Entry 8DDV (electron microscopy, 3.20 A resolution); this record covers chains A and E of the 8 polymer chains in the assembly.

== Chain A ==
Name: Transient receptor potential cation channel, subfamily M, member 3
From: Mus musculus
UniProtKB: Q5F4S7 (Q5F4S7_MOUSE); residues 2-1371 here = UniProt positions 2-1371
Chain sequence (1370 residues; numbered 2 to 1371; the number before each row is that of its first residue):
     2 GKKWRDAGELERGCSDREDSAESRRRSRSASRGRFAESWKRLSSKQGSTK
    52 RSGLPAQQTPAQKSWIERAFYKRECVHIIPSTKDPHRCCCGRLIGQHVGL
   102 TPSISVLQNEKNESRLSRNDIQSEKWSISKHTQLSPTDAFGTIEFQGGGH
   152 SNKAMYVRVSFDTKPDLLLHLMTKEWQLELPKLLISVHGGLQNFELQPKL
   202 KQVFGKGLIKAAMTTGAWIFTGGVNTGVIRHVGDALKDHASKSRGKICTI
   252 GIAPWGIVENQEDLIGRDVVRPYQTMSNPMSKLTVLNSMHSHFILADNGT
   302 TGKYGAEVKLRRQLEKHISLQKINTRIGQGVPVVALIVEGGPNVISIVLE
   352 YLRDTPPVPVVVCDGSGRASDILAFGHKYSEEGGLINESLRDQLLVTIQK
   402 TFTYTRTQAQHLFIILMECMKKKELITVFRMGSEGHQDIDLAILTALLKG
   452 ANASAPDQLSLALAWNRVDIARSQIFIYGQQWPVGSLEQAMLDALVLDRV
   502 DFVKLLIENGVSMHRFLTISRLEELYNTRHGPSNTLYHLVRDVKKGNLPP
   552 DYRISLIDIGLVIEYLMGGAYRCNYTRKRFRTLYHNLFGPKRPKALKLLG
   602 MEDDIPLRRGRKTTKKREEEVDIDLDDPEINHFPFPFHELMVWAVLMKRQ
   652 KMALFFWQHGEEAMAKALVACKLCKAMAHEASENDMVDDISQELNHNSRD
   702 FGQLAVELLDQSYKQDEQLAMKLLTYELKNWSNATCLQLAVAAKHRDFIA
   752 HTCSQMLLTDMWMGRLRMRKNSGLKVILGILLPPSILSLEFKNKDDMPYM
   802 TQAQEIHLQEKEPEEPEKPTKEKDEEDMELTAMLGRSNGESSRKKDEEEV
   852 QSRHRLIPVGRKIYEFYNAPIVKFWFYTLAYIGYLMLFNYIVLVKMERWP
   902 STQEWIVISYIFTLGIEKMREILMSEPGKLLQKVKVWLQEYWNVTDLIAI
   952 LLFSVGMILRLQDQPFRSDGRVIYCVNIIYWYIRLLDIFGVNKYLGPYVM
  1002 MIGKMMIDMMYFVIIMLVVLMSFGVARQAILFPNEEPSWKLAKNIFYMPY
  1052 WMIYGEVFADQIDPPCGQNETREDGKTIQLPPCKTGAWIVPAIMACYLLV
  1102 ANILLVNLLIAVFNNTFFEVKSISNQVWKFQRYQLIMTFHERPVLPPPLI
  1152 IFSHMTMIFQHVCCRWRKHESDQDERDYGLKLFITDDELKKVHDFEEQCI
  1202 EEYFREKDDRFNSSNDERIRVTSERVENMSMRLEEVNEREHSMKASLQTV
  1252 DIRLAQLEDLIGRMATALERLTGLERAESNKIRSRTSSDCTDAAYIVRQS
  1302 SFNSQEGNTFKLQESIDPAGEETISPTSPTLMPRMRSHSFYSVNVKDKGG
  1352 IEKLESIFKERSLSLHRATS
Unresolved in the structure: 2-128, 383-396, 589-631, 795-860, 1068-1079, 1165-1176, 1244-1371
Small-molecule neighbours:
  - 1,2-diacyl-glycerol-3-sn-phosphate (3PH), molecule 1: E941, Y942, W943, T946, I949, A950, L953, V977, I980, Y981, I984, L987, V1000, I1003, G1004, M1007, Q1132
  - 1,2-diacyl-glycerol-3-sn-phosphate (3PH), molecule 2: S1023, F1024, I1094, Y1098, V1101
  - 9Z9 ((3beta,14beta,17beta,25R)-3-[4-methoxy-3-(methoxymethyl)butoxy]spirost-5-en), molecule 1: M887, N890, Y891, Y983
  - 9Z9, molecule 2: P1038, S1039, W1040, L1042, A1043
  - PIO ([(2R)-2-octanoyloxy-3-[oxidanyl-[(1R,2R,3S,4R,5R,6S)-2,3,6-tris(oxidanyl)-4,5-diphosphonooxy-cyclohexyl]oxy-phosphoryl]oxy-propyl] octanoate): S773, G774, L775, I778, W876, T879, I883, I989, F990, V992, N993, K994, Y995

== Chain E ==
Name: Unidentified segment at the N-terminus of TRPM3
From: Mus musculus
Chain sequence (17 residues; row label = number of the first residue in the row; X marks 17 residues of unknown identity (built as UNK)):
     1 XXXXXXXXXXXXXXXXX

== Chain A / chain E interface ==
Chain A residues in contact with chain E, 18 residues: I129, H132, T133, Q134, L135, S136, P137, T138, F141, R159, V160, S161, L168, K175, E176, D298, N299, G300

== In short ==
Chain A and chain E make no direct contact in this assembly. Chain A binds 1,2-diacyl-glycerol-3-sn-phosphate,
compound 9Z9 and compound PIO.
Here chain A is Transient receptor potential cation channel, subfamily M, member 3 and chain E is Unidentified
segment at the N-terminus of TRPM3, both from Mus musculus. Entry 8DDV (Cryo-EM structure of TRPM3 ion channel
in the presence of PIP2, state4) was determined by electron microscopy together with 8DDQ, 8DDR, 8DDS, 8DDT,
8DDU, 8DDW and 4 further entries from the same study.
